Entry 8X1I (electron microscopy, 4.00 A resolution); this record covers chain B.

[Chain B]
Name: ParM present of genome of Desufitobacterium hafniense - Dh-cParM1
From: Desulfitobacterium hafniense Y51
UniProt: Q24VP4 (Q24VP4_DESHY); residues 1-369 here = UniProt positions 1-369
Amino-acid sequence (369 residues; row label = number of the first residue in the row):
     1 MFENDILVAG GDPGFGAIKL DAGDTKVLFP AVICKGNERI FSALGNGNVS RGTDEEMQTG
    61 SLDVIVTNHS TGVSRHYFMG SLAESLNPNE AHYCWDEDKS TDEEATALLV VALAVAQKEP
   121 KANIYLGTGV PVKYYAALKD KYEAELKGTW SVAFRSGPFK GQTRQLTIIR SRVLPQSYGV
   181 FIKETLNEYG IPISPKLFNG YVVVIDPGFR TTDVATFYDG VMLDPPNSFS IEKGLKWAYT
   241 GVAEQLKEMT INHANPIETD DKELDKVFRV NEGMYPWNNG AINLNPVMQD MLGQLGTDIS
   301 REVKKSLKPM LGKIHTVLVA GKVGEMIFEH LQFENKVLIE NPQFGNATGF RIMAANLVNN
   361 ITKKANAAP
Metal / ion sites: Mg2+: D206 (together with ADP)
Small-molecule neighbours: ADP (adenosine-5'-diphosphate): P13, G14, F15, G16, A17, K19, L28, D206, G208, F209, L235, Y239, D265, R269, G321, K322, V323, Q343

[In short]
Bound to chain B: ADP.
Chain B is ParM present of genome of Desufitobacterium hafniense - Dh-cParM1 (Desulfitobacterium hafniense
Y51); the structure, ParM present of genome of Desufitobacterium hafniense - Dh-cParM1, was determined by
electron microscopy together with 7X54, 7X55, 7X56 and 7X59 from the same study.
